Entry 8I1T (electron microscopy, 2.80 A resolution); this record covers chains G and B of the 7 polymer chains in the assembly.

# Chain G (and B)
Protein: Major capsid protein
Organism: Salmonella phage P22
Notes: chain B of this document is another copy of the same molecule, construct and numbering; everything in this record applies to it too
UniProtKB: P26747 (CAPSD_BPP22); residue numbers follow UniProt; this construct covers 1-430
Chain sequence (430 residues; row label = number of the first residue in the row):
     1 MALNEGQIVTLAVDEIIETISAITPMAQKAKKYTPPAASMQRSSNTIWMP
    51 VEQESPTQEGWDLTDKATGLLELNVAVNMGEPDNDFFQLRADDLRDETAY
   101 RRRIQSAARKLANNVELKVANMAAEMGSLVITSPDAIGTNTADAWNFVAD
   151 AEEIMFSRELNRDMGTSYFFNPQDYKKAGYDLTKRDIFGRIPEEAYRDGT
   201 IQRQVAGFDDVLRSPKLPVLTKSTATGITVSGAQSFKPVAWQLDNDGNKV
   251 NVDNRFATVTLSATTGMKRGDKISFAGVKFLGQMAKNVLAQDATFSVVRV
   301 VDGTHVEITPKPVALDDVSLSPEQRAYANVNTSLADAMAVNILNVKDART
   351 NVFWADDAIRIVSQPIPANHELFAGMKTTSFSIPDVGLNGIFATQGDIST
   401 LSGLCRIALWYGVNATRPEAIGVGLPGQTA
Unresolved in the structure: 1
Curated features (UniProtKB/Swiss-Prot):
  - site: Asp14 (Essential for binding to the capsid assembly scaffolding protein), Trp61 (Involved in capsid stabilization and maturation)
  - mutagenesis: Glu5 (E5A: Impaired phage growth; probable capsid protein misfolding), Asp14 (D14A: Impaired phage growth; inability of the mutant capsid protein to interact properly with scaffolding protein), Glu15 (E15A: Decreased phage growth), Glu18 (E18A: Decreased phage growth), Trp61 (W61N/V: Drastically decreases capsid stability), Trp241 (W241A: Cold-sensitive phenotype probably due to an assembly defect), Gln242 (Q242A: Cold-sensitive phenotype probably due to an assembly defect), Leu243 (L243A: No effect on phage production), Asp244 (D244A: Lethal. Complete loss of procapsids assembly), Asn245 (N245A: Slight decrease in phage production), Asp246 (D246A: Lethal. Complete loss of procapsids assembly, assembles as tubes instead), Lys249 (K249A: No effect on phage production), 3 further mutagenesis entries in UniProt
What the authors report for this chain:
  - mutagenesis - W48Q, A108V, D174G, D174N, F353L, G403D, Y411H, P418S: decreased stability (citing earlier work)

# How chain G and chain B interact
Pairs across the interface (76; chain G residue first):
  Ala37(G) with Arg95(B)
  Ala38(G) with Arg95(B); Asp96(B)
  Met40(G) with Arg95(B)
  Gln41(G) with Asp92(B); Asp93(B), hydrogen bond (side chain-backbone); Leu94(B); Arg95(B), hydrogen bond (side chain-backbone); Asp96(B), hydrogen bond (side chain-backbone)
  Arg42(G) with Asp96(B), salt bridge; Thr98(B), hydrogen bond
  Asn45(G) with Arg95(B), hydrogen bond
  Gly69(G) with Ala2(B)
  Leu70(G) with Ala2(B), hydrogen bond (backbone-backbone); Leu3(B), hydrophobic; Asn4(B), hydrogen bond (backbone-backbone)
  Leu71(G) with Asn4(B)
  Glu72(G) with Asn4(B), hydrogen bond (backbone-backbone); Glu5(B)
  Asn74(G) with Gly6(B)
  Phe86(G) with Ser399(B)
  Ala240(G) with Asn4(B); Glu5(B)
  Trp241(G) with Glu5(B); Gln7(B)
  Lys249(G) with Gln7(B)
  Asn251(G) with Gly6(B); Gln7(B), hydrogen bond (side chain-backbone)
  Gln364(G) with Arg95(B), hydrogen bond
  Pro365(G) with Arg95(B)
  Ile366(G) with Ala91(B), hydrophobic
  Pro367(G) with Ala91(B); Leu94(B); Arg95(B)
  His370(G) with Leu94(B); Glu97(B), salt bridge; Tyr100(B); Arg101(B), hydrogen bond
  Glu371(G) with Tyr100(B), hydrogen bond; Arg101(B), salt bridge; Thr394(B), hydrogen bond (backbone-side chain)
  Leu372(G) with Leu89(B), hydrophobic; Leu94(B), hydrophobic; Thr394(B); Gln395(B); Gly396(B); Gly403(B); Leu404(B); Cys405(B), hydrophobic
  Phe373(G) with Ala91(B), hydrophobic; Gly396(B); Leu401(B); Ser402(B); Gly403(B)
  Ala374(G) with Gly375(B); Lys377(B); Thr394(B); Gly396(B)
  Gly375(G) with Gly375(B), hydrogen bond (backbone-backbone); Gly396(B)
  Met376(G) with Asp397(B); Ile398(B), hydrophobic; Leu401(B), hydrophobic
  Ala393(G) with Ile398(B)
  Thr394(G) with Ile398(B)
  Gln395(G) with Gly396(B), hydrogen bond (side chain-backbone); Asp397(B); Ile398(B), hydrogen bond (side chain-backbone)
  Leu404(G) with Ile398(B), hydrophobic; Ser399(B)
  Arg406(G) with Ile398(B), hydrogen bond (side chain-backbone); Ser399(B), hydrogen bond (side chain-backbone); Thr400(B); Leu401(B)
  Trp410(G) with Asp92(B); Arg95(B)
Other interface residues (no listed pair), chain G (35 interface residues in all): Ala368, Ala408
Other interface residues (no listed pair), chain B (37 interface residues in all): Leu11, Val13, Arg90, Arg102, Met376, Phe392

# In short
Chain G and chain B form an interface of 35 and 37 residues respectively; the contacts include 18 hydrogen
bonds and 3 salt bridges. Polar pairs include Arg42(G)-Asp96(B), His370(G)-Glu97(B) and Glu371(G)-Arg101(B).
From the paper: W48Q, A108V and D174G of chain G, among others, reduce stability; 8 substitutions were tested
in all.
Chain G and chain B are both Major capsid protein (Salmonella phage P22); the structure, The asymmetric unit
of P22 empty capsid, was determined by electron microscopy, deposited together with 8I1V.
